5F96 - chains G and L of the 3 polymer chains in the assembly; structure by X-ray diffraction, 2.24 A resolution.

== Chain G ==
Protein: clade A/E 93TH057 HIV-1 gp120 core
Source organism: Human immunodeficiency virus 1
Reference sequence: A0A0M3KKW9 (A0A0M3KKW9_9HIV1); the author numbering skips numbers that UniProt does not, so the offset changes along the chain: 44-124 = UniProt 1-81; 198-300 = UniProt 82-184; 317-355 = UniProt 185-223; 357-397 = UniProt 224-264; 1 more segments
Amino-acid sequence (353 residues; each row starts with the number of its first residue; note: 96 numbers in that range are skipped by the numbering (no residue carries them; nothing is unmodelled there)):
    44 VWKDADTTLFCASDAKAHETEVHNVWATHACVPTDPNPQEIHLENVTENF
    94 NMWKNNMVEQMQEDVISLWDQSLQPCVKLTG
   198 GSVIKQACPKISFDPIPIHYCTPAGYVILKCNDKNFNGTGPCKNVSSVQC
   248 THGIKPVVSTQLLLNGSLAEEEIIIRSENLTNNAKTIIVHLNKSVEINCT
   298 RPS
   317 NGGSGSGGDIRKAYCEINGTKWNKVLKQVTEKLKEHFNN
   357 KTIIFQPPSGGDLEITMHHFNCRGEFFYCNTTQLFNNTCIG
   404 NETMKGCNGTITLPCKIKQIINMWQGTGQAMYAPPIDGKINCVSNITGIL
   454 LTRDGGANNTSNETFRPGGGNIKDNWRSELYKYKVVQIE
Disordered / not traced: 317-324, 404-409
Cystine bridges: Cys-54/Cys-74, Cys-119/Cys-205, Cys-218/Cys-247, Cys-228/Cys-239, Cys-296/Cys-331, Cys-378/Cys-445, Cys-385/Cys-418, Cys-395/Cys-410
Covalently attached groups: N-acetylglucosamine (NAG) linked to Asn-88, Asn-234, Asn-241, Asn-262, Asn-276, Asn-289, Asn-295, Asn-334, Asn-355, Asn-386, Asn-392, Asn-448

== Chain L ==
Protein: Light chain of antibody CH235.12
Source organism: Homo sapiens
Notes: antibody fragment or engineered binder
Amino-acid sequence (213 residues; row label = number of the first residue in the row; note: 1 number in that range is skipped by the numbering (no residue carries it; nothing is unmodelled there)):
     1 EIVLTQSPATLSASPGERVTLTCRASRSVRNNVAWYQHKGGQSPRLLIYD
    51 ASTRAAGVPARFSGSASGTEFTLAISNLESEDFTVYFCLQYNNW
    96 WTFGQGTRVDIKRTVAAPSVFIFPPSDEQLKSGTASVVCLLNNFYPREAK
   146 VQWKVDNALQSGNSQESVTEQDSKDSTYSLSSTLTLSKADYEKHKVYACE
   196 VTHQGLSSPVTKSFNRGEC
Disordered / not traced: 213-214
Cystine bridges: Cys-23/Cys-88, Cys-134/Cys-194

== How chain G and chain L interact ==
Residue-residue contacts - 16 pairs, chain G then chain L:
  Asn-276(G) with Arg-30(L), hydrogen bond
  Leu-277(G) with Arg-30(L), hydrogen bond (backbone-side chain); Asn-32(L)
  Thr-278(G) with Arg-30(L); Asn-32(L); Tyr-91(L); Asn-92(L)
  Asn-279(G) with Arg-30(L), hydrogen bond; Asn-92(L), hydrogen bond (backbone-backbone); Asn-93(L)
  Asn-280(G) with Tyr-91(L), hydrogen bond (side chain-backbone); Asn-93(L); Trp-94(L), hydrogen bond (side chain-backbone); Trp-96(L)
  Gly-458(G) with Trp-94(L)
  Gly-459(G) with Trp-94(L)

== In short ==
The chain G/chain L interface involves 7 residues from each chain; the contacts include 6 hydrogen bonds.
Polar contacts include Asn-276(G)/Arg-30(L), Leu-277(G)/Arg-30(L) and Asn-279(G)/Arg-30(L). Covalently linked
N-acetylglucosamine: at Asn-88(G), Asn-234(G), Asn-241(G), Asn-262(G), Asn-276(G) and Asn-289(G) and 6 more.
Here chain G is clade A/E 93TH057 HIV-1 gp120 core (Human immunodeficiency virus 1) and chain L is Light chain
of antibody CH235.12 (Homo sapiens). Entry 5F96 (Crystal structure of broadly neutralizing VH1-46
germline-derived CD4-binding site-directed antibody CH235.12 in complex with HIV-1 clade ...) was determined
by X-ray diffraction.
